Entry 2C7O (X-ray diffraction, 1.90 A resolution); this record covers chains A and D of the 3 polymer chains in the assembly.

== Chain A ==
Protein: Modification methylase hhai
Organism: Haemophilus haemolyticus
Notes: EC 2.1.1.37
Reference sequence: P05102 (MTH1_HAEHA); residues 1-327 here = UniProt positions 1-327
Sequence (327 residues; row label = number of the first residue in the row):
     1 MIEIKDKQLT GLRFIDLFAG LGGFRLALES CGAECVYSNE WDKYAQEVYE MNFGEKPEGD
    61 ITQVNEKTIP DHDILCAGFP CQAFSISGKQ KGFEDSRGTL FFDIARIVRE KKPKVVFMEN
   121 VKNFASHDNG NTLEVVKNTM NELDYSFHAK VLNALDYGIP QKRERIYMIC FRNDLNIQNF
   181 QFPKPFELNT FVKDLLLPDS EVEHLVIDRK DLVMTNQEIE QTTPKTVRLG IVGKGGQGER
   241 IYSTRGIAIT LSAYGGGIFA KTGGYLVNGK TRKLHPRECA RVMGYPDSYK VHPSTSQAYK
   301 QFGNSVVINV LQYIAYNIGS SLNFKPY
Curated features (UniProtKB/Swiss-Prot):
  - active site: Cys81
  - mutagenesis: Cys81 (C81G: Cells die, loss of methyltransferase activity, binds DNA about 3-fold more tightly ...), Gln237 (Q237X: Decrease in enzyme activity due to 98%-99% loss of DNA-binding activity. No change in substrate specificity)
Ligand contacts: S-adenosylhomocysteine (SAH): Phe18, Ala19, Gly20, Leu21, Gly22, Gly23, Phe24, Asn39, Glu40, Trp41, Asp42, Asp60, Ile61, Thr62, Gly78, Phe79, Pro80, Leu100, Tyr285, Asn304, Ser305, Val306
Reported in the primary citation:
  - binding site for the 13-nt DNA strand (chain D): Ile86, Arg240

== Chain D ==
Molecule: 13-nt DNA strand
Sequence (13 nucleotides; each row starts with the number of its first residue):
   421 TGTCAXCGCA TCC
Not modelled in the structure: 421
Modified / non-standard residues: 2PR (2-amino-9-[2-deoxyribofuranosyl]-9H-purine-5'-monophosphate) at position 426

== Chain A / chain D interface ==
Pairs across the interface (44):
  Gly78(A) with DC427(D), base contact
  Phe79(A) with DC427(D), hydrogen bond to the base
  Cys81(A) with DC427(D), base contact
  Gln82(A) with DG428(D), phosphate contact
  Ser85(A) with 2PR_426(D), phosphate contact; DC427(D), hydrogen bond to the phosphate; DG428(D), sugar contact
  Ile86(A) with 2PR_426(D), base contact
  Ser87(A) with 2PR_426(D), base contact; DG428(D), hydrogen bond to the sugar
  Gly88(A) with DG428(D), hydrogen bond to the sugar
  Lys89(A) with DC429(D), phosphate contact; DA430(D), salt bridge to the phosphate
  Arg97(A) with DC429(D), salt bridge to the phosphate
  Glu119(A) with DC427(D), hydrogen bond to the base
  Asn120(A) with DC427(D), base contact
  Val121(A) with DC427(D), phosphate contact
  Lys162(A) with DA425(D), hydrogen bond to the phosphate; 2PR_426(D), salt bridge to the phosphate
  Arg163(A) with DC427(D), hydrogen bond to the base
  Arg165(A) with DC427(D), salt bridge to the phosphate
  Arg228(A) with DC424(D), sugar contact; DA425(D), salt bridge to the phosphate
  Gln237(A) with 2PR_426(D), base contact; DG428(D), hydrogen bond to the base
  Arg240(A) with DA425(D), salt bridge to the phosphate; 2PR_426(D), base contact
  Tyr242(A) with DA425(D), hydrogen bond to the phosphate
  Ile249(A) with 2PR_426(D), phosphate contact
  Thr250(A) with 2PR_426(D), hydrogen bond to the phosphate; DC427(D), phosphate contact
  Ser252(A) with DC427(D), phosphate contact; DG428(D), phosphate contact
  Ala253(A) with DC427(D), hydrogen bond to the phosphate; DG428(D), hydrogen bond to the phosphate
  Tyr254(A) with DG428(D), hydrogen bond to the phosphate; DC429(D), hydrogen bond to the base
  Gly255(A) with DG428(D), base contact; DC429(D), base contact
  Gly256(A) with DG428(D), hydrogen bond to the base; DC429(D), base contact
  Gly303(A) with DC427(D), sugar contact
  Asn304(A) with DC427(D), sugar contact
  Ser305(A) with DC427(D), base contact
Also at the interface, not in a pair above, chain A (33 interface residues in all): Pro80, Thr226, Leu251

== Overview ==
The interface between chain A and chain D involves 33 residues on one side and 7 on the other; the contacts
include 15 hydrogen bonds and 6 salt bridges. Among the polar pairs are Phe79(A)-DC427(D), Glu119(A)-DC427(D)
and Arg163(A)-DC427(D). From the paper: a binding site for the 13-nt DNA strand (chain D) at Ile86(A) and
Arg240(A).
Here chain A is Modification methylase hhai (Haemophilus haemolyticus) and chain D is a 13-nt DNA strand.
Entry 2C7O (HhaI DNA methyltransferase complex with 13mer oligonucleotide containing 2-aminopurine adjacent to
the target base (PCGC:GMGC) and ...) was determined by X-ray diffraction together with 2C7P, 2C7Q and 2C7R
from the same study.
